PDB entry 1Z8W | X-ray diffraction, 2.00 A resolution | chains A and D of the 4 polymer chains in the assembly

[Chain A (and D)]
Name: Pyrrolidone-carboxylate peptidase
Source organism: Pyrococcus furiosus
Notes: EC 3.4.19.3; chain D of this document is another copy of the same molecule, construct and numbering; everything in this record applies to it too
UniProt: O73944 (PCP_PYRFU); residue numbers follow UniProt; this construct covers 1-208
Chain sequence (208 residues; row label = number of the first residue in the row):
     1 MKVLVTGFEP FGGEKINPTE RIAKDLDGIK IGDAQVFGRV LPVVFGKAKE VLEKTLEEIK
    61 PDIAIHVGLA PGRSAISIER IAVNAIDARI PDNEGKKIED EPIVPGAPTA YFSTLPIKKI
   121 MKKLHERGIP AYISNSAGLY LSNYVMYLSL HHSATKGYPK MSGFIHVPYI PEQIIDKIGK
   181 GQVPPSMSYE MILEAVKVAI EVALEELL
Construct notes: engineered mutation Ser-142 (Cys in O73944), Ser-188 (Cys in O73944), Ile-192 (Glu in O73944)
UniProt features mapped onto this chain:
  - active site: Glu-79, His-166

[Chain A / chain D interface]
Residue-residue contacts (27; chain A residue first):
  Arg-80(A) / Asp-87(D)  salt bridge
  Arg-80(A) / Asp-100(D)  salt bridge
  Arg-80(A) / Leu-139(D)
  Ile-81(A) / Val-83(D)  hydrophobic
  Ile-81(A) / Thr-109(D)
  Val-83(A) / Ile-81(D)  hydrophobic
  Val-83(A) / Phe-112(D)  hydrophobic
  Asn-84(A) / Phe-112(D)
  Ala-85(A) / Phe-112(D)  hydrophobic
  Asp-87(A) / Arg-80(D)  salt bridge
  Asp-87(A) / Lys-118(D)  salt bridge
  Asp-100(A) / Arg-80(D)  salt bridge
  Asp-100(A) / Lys-118(D)  salt bridge
  Thr-109(A) / Ala-110(D)
  Thr-109(A) / Phe-112(D)
  Ala-110(A) / Thr-109(D)
  Ala-110(A) / Ala-110(D)  hydrophobic
  Phe-112(A) / Val-83(D)  hydrophobic
  Phe-112(A) / Asn-84(D)
  Phe-112(A) / Thr-109(D)
  Lys-118(A) / Asp-87(D)  salt bridge
  Lys-118(A) / Asp-100(D)  salt bridge
  Asn-135(A) / Ser-136(D)
  Asn-135(A) / Leu-139(D)
  Ser-136(A) / Asn-135(D)
  Leu-139(A) / Arg-80(D)
  Leu-139(A) / Asn-135(D)
Other interface residues (no listed pair), chain A (15 interface residues in all): Tyr-111
Other interface residues (no listed pair), chain D (15 interface residues in all): Ala-85, Tyr-111

[Summary]
Chain A and chain D each contribute 15 residues to their interface, with 8 salt bridges. Among the polar pairs
are Arg-80(A)/Asp-87(D), Arg-80(A)/Asp-100(D) and Asp-87(A)/Lys-118(D). Curated annotation (UniProt) lists
active-site residues Glu-79(A) and His-166(A) on chain A.
Both chains are Pyrrolidone-carboxylate peptidase (Pyrococcus furiosus). Entry 1Z8W (Structure of Mutant
Pyrrolidone Carboxyl Peptidase (E192I) from a Hyperthermophile, Pyrococcus furiosus) was determined by X-ray
diffraction together with 1X10, 1X12, 1Z8T and 1Z8X from the same study.
